PDB entry 4TZS | X-ray diffraction, 2.55 A resolution | chains A and C

# Chain A
Name: Protein HTP-2
Source organism: Caenorhabditis elegans
UniProt: Q95XC8 (Q95XC8_CAEEL); residues 1-253 here = UniProt positions 1-253
Amino-acid sequence (253 residues; row label = number of the first residue in the row):
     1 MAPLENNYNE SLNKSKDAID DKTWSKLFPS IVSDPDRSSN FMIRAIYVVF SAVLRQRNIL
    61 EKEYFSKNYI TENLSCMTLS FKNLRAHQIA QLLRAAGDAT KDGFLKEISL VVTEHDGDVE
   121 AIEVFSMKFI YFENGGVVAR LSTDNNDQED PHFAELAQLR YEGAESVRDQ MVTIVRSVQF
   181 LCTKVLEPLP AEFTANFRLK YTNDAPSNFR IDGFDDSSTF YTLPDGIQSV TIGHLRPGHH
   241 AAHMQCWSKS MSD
Disordered / not traced: 1-16, 145-150, 252-253

# Chain C
Name: C. elegans HIM-3 closure motif
Source organism: Caenorhabditis elegans
UniProt: G5EBG0 (G5EBG0_CAEEL); residue numbers follow UniProt; this construct covers 275-291
Amino-acid sequence (20 residues; numbered 272 to 291; the number before each row is that of its first residue):
   272 SNARDSPYGL SQGITKKNKD
Disordered / not traced: 272, 290-291
Construct notes: expression tag (272-274)

# How chain A and chain C interact
Contacting residue pairs - 60 pairs, chain A then chain C:
  N58(A) - K287(C)
  I59(A) - I285(C)
  I59(A) - K287(C)
  L60(A) - I285(C)  hydrophobic
  E61(A) - K287(C)  salt bridge
  R85(A) - I285(C)
  I89(A) - I285(C)  hydrophobic
  L92(A) - S282(C)
  A191(A) - K287(C)
  A191(A) - N289(C)
  E192(A) - K287(C)
  F193(A) - T286(C)  hydrogen bond (backbone-side chain)
  F193(A) - K287(C)  hydrogen bond (backbone-backbone)
  T194(A) - I285(C)
  T194(A) - T286(C)  hydrogen bond
  A195(A) - G284(C)
  A195(A) - I285(C)  hydrogen bond (backbone-backbone)
  N196(A) - L281(C)
  N196(A) - S282(C)
  N196(A) - Q283(C)
  N196(A) - G284(C)
  F197(A) - G280(C)
  F197(A) - L281(C)
  F197(A) - S282(C)  hydrogen bond (backbone-side chain)
  R198(A) - G280(C)
  R198(A) - L281(C)
  L199(A) - P278(C)
  L199(A) - Y279(C)
  L199(A) - G280(C)  hydrogen bond (backbone-backbone)
  K200(A) - P278(C)
  K200(A) - Y279(C)
  Y201(A) - R275(C)
  Y201(A) - P278(C)  hydrogen bond (backbone-backbone)
  Y201(A) - Y279(C)
  P206(A) - R275(C)  hydrogen bond (backbone-side chain)
  S207(A) - N273(C)
  S207(A) - A274(C)
  S207(A) - R275(C)  hydrogen bond (backbone-backbone)
  N208(A) - N273(C)  hydrogen bond (side chain-backbone)
  N208(A) - A274(C)
  F209(A) - R275(C)  hydrogen bond (backbone-side chain)
  R210(A) - N273(C)  hydrogen bond (side chain-backbone)
  R210(A) - A274(C)  hydrogen bond (side chain-backbone)
  R210(A) - R275(C)
  G213(A) - L281(C)
  G213(A) - S282(C)
  F214(A) - G280(C)
  F214(A) - L281(C)
  F214(A) - S282(C)
  D215(A) - G280(C)
  D215(A) - L281(C)  hydrogen bond (backbone-backbone)
  D216(A) - R275(C)
  S217(A) - S277(C)
  S217(A) - Y279(C)
  S217(A) - L281(C)
  S218(A) - S277(C)
  S218(A) - Y279(C)
  T219(A) - Y279(C)
  T219(A) - L281(C)
  F220(A) - Y279(C)
Other interface residues (no listed pair), chain C (16 interface residues in all): K288

# In short
The interface between chain A and chain C involves 31 residues on one side and 16 on the other; the contacts
include 14 hydrogen bonds and 1 salt bridge. Polar pairs include E61(A)-K287(C), F193(A)-T286(C) and
T194(A)-T286(C).
Here chain A is Protein HTP-2 and chain C is C. elegans HIM-3 closure motif, both from Caenorhabditis elegans.
Entry 4TZS (Structure of C. elegans HTP-2 bound to HIM-3 closure motif, P212121 form) was determined by X-ray
diffraction (same publication as 4TZL, 4TZM, 4TZN, 4TZO and 4TZQ).
